PDB entry 8F86 | electron microscopy, 3.10 A resolution | chains E and J of the 11 polymer chains in the assembly

== Chain E ==
Name: Histone H3.2
Organism: Xenopus laevis
UniProt: P84233 (H32_XENLA); residues 1-135 here correspond to UniProt positions 2-136 (UniProt number = residue number + 1)
Chain sequence (135 residues; numbered 1 to 135; the number before each row is that of its first residue):
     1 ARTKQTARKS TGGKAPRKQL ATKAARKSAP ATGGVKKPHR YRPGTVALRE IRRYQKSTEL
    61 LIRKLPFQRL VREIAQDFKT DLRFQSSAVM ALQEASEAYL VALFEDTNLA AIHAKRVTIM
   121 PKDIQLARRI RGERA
Not modelled in the structure: 1-39, 135
Sequence notes: conflict Ala102 (Gly103 in P84233), Ala110 (Cys111 in P84233)
UniProt features mapped onto this chain:
  - modified residue: Arg2 (Asymmetric dimethylarginine), Thr3 (Phosphothreonine), Lys4 (Allysine), Gln5 (5-glutamyl dopamine), Thr6 (Phosphothreonine), Arg8 (Citrulline), Lys9 (N6,N6,N6-trimethyllysine), Ser10 (ADP-ribosylserine), Thr11 (Phosphothreonine), Lys14 (N6-(2-hydroxyisobutyryl)lysine), Arg17 (Asymmetric dimethylarginine), Lys18 (N6-(2-hydroxyisobutyryl)lysine), Lys23 (N6-(2-hydroxyisobutyryl)lysine), Arg26 (Citrulline), Lys27 (N6,N6,N6-trimethyllysine), Ser28 (ADP-ribosylserine), Lys36 (N6,N6,N6-trimethyllysine), Lys37 (N6-methyllysine), Tyr41 (Phosphotyrosine), Lys56 (N6,N6,N6-trimethyllysine) and 8 more in UniProt
From the paper describing this entry:
  - binding site for the 185-nt DNA strand: Lys4
  - binding site for the ligand ZSL: Lys9

== Chain J ==
Molecule: 185-nt DNA strand
Organism: synthetic construct
Sequence (185 nucleotides; numbered -92 to 92; the number before each row is that of its first residue; numbers below 1 keep their minus sign (DA-92 is residue -92)):
   -92 ATCCCTATAC GCGGCCGCCC TGGAGAATCC CGGTGCCGAG GCCGCTCAAT TGGTCGTAGA
   -32 CAGCTCTAGC ACCGCTTAAA CGCACGTACG CGCTGTCCCC CGCGTTTTAA CCGCCAAGGG
    28 GATTACTCCC TAGTCTCCAG GCACGTGTCA GATATATACA TCCTGTGCAT GTATTGAACA
    88 GCGAT
Not modelled in the structure: -92 to -73, 76-92

== How chain E and chain J interact ==
Residue-residue contacts (21; chain E residue first):
  Arg40(E) with DG9(J), hydrogen bond to the sugar; DC10(J), hydrogen bond to the sugar
  Tyr41(E) with DG9(J), sugar contact; DC10(J), phosphate contact
  Pro43(E) with DC8(J), phosphate contact; DG9(J), sugar contact
  Gly44(E) with DC8(J), phosphate contact; DG9(J), hydrogen bond to the phosphate
  Thr45(E) with DG9(J), phosphate contact
  Val46(E) with DG9(J), phosphate contact
  Ala47(E) with DG9(J), phosphate contact
  Arg49(E) with DA-66(J), phosphate contact; DT-65(J), phosphate contact
  Arg63(E) with DA17(J), phosphate contact; DC18(J), salt bridge to the phosphate
  Lys64(E) with DC18(J), phosphate contact
  Leu65(E) with DA17(J), phosphate contact; DC18(J), hydrogen bond to the phosphate
  Pro66(E) with DA17(J), sugar contact
  Arg69(E) with DA17(J), salt bridge to the phosphate
  Arg83(E) with DG27(J), sugar contact
Interface residues without a listed pair, chain E (16 interface residues in all): Arg42, Lys115
Interface residues without a listed pair, chain J (10 interface residues in all): DA-67, DG-1

== Overview ==
The interface between chain E and chain J involves 16 residues on one side and 10 on the other; the contacts
include 4 hydrogen bonds and 2 salt bridges. Polar contacts include Arg40(E)-DG9(J), Arg40(E)-DC10(J) and
Gly44(E)-DG9(J). From the paper: a binding site for the 185-nt DNA strand at Lys4(E); a binding site for the
ligand ZSL at Lys9(E).
Chain E is Histone H3.2 (Xenopus laevis) and chain J is a 185-nt DNA strand (synthetic construct); the
structure, SIRT6 bound to an H3K9Ac nucleosome, was determined by electron microscopy.
